7ZEZ - chains B and D of the 3 polymer chains in the assembly; structure by solution NMR.

== Chain B ==
Protein: MLL cleavage product N320
From: Homo sapiens
Notes: fragment: phd zinc finger
Reference sequence: Q03164 (KMT2A_HUMAN); residues 1564-1627 here = UniProt positions 1564-1627
Sequence (64 residues; row label = number of the first residue in the row):
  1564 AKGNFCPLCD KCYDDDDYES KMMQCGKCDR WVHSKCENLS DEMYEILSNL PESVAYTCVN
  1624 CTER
Curated features (UniProtKB/Swiss-Prot):
  - zinc finger: Gly1566 to Arg1627 (PHD-type 3)
  - region: Lys1584 to Glu1600 (Interaction with histone H3K4me3)
  - mutagenesis: Tyr1581 (Y1581A: Decreases affinity for histone H3K4me3), Gln1587 (Q1587A: Decreases affinity for histone H3K4me3), Trp1594 (W1594A: Abolishes interaction with histone H3K4me3; W1594E: Decreases affinity for histone H3K4me3), Val1617 (V1617A: Decreases binding affinity for PPIE), Tyr1619 (Y1619A: May perturb protein folding and thereby decrease binding affinity for PPIE)
Bound ions: Zn2+ site 1: Cys1569, Cys1572, His1596, Cys1599; Zn2+ site 2: Cys1588, Cys1591, Cys1621, Cys1624

== Chain D ==
Protein: Histone H3
Notes: fragment: n-terminal tail
Reference sequence: B4E380 (B4E380_HUMAN); residues 1-13 here correspond to UniProt positions 2-14 (UniProt number = residue number + 1)
Sequence (13 residues; row label = number of the first residue in the row):
     1 ARTKQTARKS TGG
Modified residues: Lys4 (N-trimethyllysine; M3L)

== Interface between chain B and chain D ==
Contacting residue pairs (29; chain B residue first):
  Tyr1576(B) with Lys4(D)
  Asp1577(B) with Lys4(D)
  Asp1580(B) with Lys4(D)
  Tyr1581(B) with Lys4(D)
  Ser1583(B) with Lys4(D)
  Met1585(B) with Thr3(D); Lys4(D)
  Met1586(B) with Arg2(D)
  Gln1587(B) with Arg2(D)
  Cys1588(B) with Arg2(D)
  Gly1589(B) with Arg2(D)
  Asp1592(B) with Arg2(D)
  Trp1594(B) with Thr3(D); Lys4(D)
  Tyr1607(B) with Thr3(D); Lys4(D); Gln5(D)
  Leu1610(B) with Ala1(D)
  Ser1611(B) with Thr3(D); Gln5(D); Thr6(D)
  Asn1612(B) with Thr11(D)
  Leu1613(B) with Ala1(D)
  Pro1614(B) with Ala1(D)
  Glu1615(B) with Arg8(D); Lys9(D); Ser10(D)
  Val1617(B) with Ala1(D)
  Ala1618(B) with Ala1(D)
Other interface residues (no listed pair), chain B (23 interface residues in all): Glu1608, Tyr1619

== Summary ==
The interface between chain B and chain D involves 23 residues on one side and 10 on the other. Cys1569(B),
Cys1572(B), His1596(B) and Cys1599(B) coordinate Zn2+ site 1. Curated annotation (UniProt) lists 5 mutagenesis
sites on chain B.
Chain B is MLL cleavage product N320 (Homo sapiens) and chain D is Histone H3; the structure, Trimolecular
complex Cyp33-RRMdelta alpha : MLL1-PHD3 : H3K4me3, was determined by solution NMR together with 7ZEW, 7ZEX
and 7ZEY from the same study.
